PDB entry 5E17 | X-ray diffraction, 3.20 A resolution | chains C and H of the 9 polymer chains in the assembly

# Chain C
Protein: DNA-directed RNA polymerase subunit beta
Source organism: Thermus thermophilus (strain HB8 / ATCC 27634 / DSM 579)
Notes: EC 2.7.7.6
UniProtKB: Q8RQE9 (RPOB_THET8); numbering as in UniProt (aligned over 1-1119)
Amino-acid sequence (1119 residues; row label = number of the first residue in the row):
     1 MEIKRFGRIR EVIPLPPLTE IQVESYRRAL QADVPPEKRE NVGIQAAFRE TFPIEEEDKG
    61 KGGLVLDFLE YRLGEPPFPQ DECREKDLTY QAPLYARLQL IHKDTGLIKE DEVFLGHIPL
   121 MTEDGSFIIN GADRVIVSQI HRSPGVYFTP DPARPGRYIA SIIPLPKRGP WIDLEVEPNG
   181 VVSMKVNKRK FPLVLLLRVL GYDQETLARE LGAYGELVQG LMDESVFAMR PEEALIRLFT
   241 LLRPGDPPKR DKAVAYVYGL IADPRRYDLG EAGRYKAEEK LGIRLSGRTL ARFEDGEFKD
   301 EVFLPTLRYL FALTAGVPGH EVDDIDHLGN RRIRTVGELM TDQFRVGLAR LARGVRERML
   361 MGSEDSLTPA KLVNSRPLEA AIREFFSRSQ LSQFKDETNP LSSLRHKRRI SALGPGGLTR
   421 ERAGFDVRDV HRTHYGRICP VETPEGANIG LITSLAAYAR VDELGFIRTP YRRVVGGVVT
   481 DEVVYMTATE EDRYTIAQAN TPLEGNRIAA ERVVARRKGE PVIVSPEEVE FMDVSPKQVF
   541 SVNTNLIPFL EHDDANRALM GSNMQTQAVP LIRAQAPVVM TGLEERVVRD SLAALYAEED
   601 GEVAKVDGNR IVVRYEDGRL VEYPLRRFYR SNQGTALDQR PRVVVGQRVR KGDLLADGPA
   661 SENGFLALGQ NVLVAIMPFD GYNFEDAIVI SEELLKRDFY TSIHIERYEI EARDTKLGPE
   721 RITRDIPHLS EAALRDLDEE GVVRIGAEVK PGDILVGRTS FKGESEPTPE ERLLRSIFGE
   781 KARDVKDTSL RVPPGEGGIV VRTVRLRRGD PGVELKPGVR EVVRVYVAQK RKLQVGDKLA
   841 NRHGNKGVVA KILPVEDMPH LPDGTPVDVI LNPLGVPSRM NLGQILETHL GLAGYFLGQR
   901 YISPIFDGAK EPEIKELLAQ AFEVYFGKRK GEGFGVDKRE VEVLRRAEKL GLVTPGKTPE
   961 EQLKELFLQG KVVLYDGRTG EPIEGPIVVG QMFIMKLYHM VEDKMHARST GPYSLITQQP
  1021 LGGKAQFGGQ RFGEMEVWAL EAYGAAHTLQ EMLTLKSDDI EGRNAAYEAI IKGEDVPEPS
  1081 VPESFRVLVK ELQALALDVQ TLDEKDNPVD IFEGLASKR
Disordered / not traced: 57-62, 1119

# Chain H
Molecule: 27-nt DNA strand
Sequence (27 nucleotides; row label = number of the first residue in the row):
     1 TATAATGGGA GCTGTCACGG ATGCAGG
Disordered / not traced: 25-27

# Chain C / chain H interface
Pairs across the interface (19; chain C residue first):
  Arg142(C) with DG14(H), base contact
  Lys167(C) with DC12(H), base contact; DT13(H), base contact
  Gly169(C) with DT13(H), base contact
  Pro170(C) with DT13(H), base contact
  Trp171(C) with DT13(H), base contact; DG14(H), phosphate contact
  Arg243(C) with DG9(H), hydrogen bond to the base; DA10(H), hydrogen bond to the base; DG11(H), base contact
  Asp246(C) with DG9(H), base contact
  Tyr256(C) with DG11(H), hydrogen bond to the base
  Arg266(C) with DG11(H), hydrogen bond to the base
  Ile325(C) with DG14(H), base contact
  Asp326(C) with DG14(H), hydrogen bond to the base
  Arg331(C) with DG14(H), hydrogen bond to the base
  Leu418(C) with DG14(H), base contact
  Arg422(C) with DT15(H), hydrogen bond to the base
  Val427(C) with DG14(H), base contact
Interface residues without a listed pair, chain C (22 interface residues in all): Pro166, Asn187, Gly245, Pro247, Arg353, Glu421, Asp426
Interface residues without a listed pair, chain H (8 interface residues in all): DG7

# Summary
Chain C and chain H form an interface of 22 and 8 residues respectively; the contacts include 7 hydrogen
bonds. Polar contacts include Arg243(C)-DG9(H), Arg243(C)-DA10(H) and Tyr256(C)-DG11(H).
Here chain C is DNA-directed RNA polymerase subunit beta (Thermus thermophilus (strain HB8 / ATCC 27634 / DSM
579)) and chain H is a 27-nt DNA strand. Entry 5E17 (T. thermophilus transcription initiation complex having a
RRR discriminator sequence and a nontemplate-strand length corresponding to ...) was determined by X-ray
diffraction together with 5E18 from the same study.
